7VVO - chains A and N of the 6 polymer chains in the assembly; structure by electron microscopy, 4.10 A resolution (low resolution: residue-level contacts below are approximate; hydrogen-bond / salt-bridge calls are withheld).

Chain A:
Protein: Guanine nucleotide-binding protein G(s) subunit alpha isoforms short
Organism: Homo sapiens
UniProtKB: P63092 (GNAS2_HUMAN); aligned to UniProt positions 5-384 over residues 5-384 (the alignment contains insertions or deletions, so no single offset holds)
Chain sequence (380 residues; numbered 5 to 384; the number before each row is that of its first residue):
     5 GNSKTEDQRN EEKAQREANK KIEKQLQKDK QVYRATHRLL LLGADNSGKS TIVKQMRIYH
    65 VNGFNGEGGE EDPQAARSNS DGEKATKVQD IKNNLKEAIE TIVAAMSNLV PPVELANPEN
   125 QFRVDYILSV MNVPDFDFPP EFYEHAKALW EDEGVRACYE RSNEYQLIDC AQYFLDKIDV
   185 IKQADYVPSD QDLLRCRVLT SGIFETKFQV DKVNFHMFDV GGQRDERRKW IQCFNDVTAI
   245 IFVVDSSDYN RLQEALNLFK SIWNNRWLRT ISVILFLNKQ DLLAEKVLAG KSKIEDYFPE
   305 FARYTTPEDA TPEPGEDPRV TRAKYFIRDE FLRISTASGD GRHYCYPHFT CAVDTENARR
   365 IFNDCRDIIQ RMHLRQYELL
Disordered / not traced: 5-11, 63-205
Sequence notes: engineered mutation Asp49 (Gly in P63092), Asn50 (Glu in P63092), Tyr63 (Leu in P63092), Asp249 (Ala in P63092), Asp252 (Ser in P63092), Ala362 (Ile372 in P63092), Ile365 (Val375 in P63092)

Chain N:
Protein: nanobody Nb35
Notes: antibody fragment or engineered binder
Chain sequence (137 residues; row label = number of the first residue in the row; numbers below 1 keep their minus sign (Met-1 is residue -1)):
    -1 MGQVQLQESG GGLVQPGGSL RLSCAASGFT FSNYKMNWVR QAPGKGLEWV SDISQSGASI
    59 SYTGSVKGRF TISRDNAKNT LYLQMNSLKP EDTAVYYCAR CPAPFTRDCF DVTSTTYAYR
   119 GQGTQVTVSS LHHHHHH
Disordered / not traced: -1 to 0, 129-135
Disulfides: Cys22-Cys96

Chain A / chain N interface:
Pairs across the interface - 36 pairs, chain A then chain N:
  Arg228(A) with Thr114(N)
  Asp229(A) with Asp109(N); Ser112(N); Thr113(N)
  Glu230(A) with Asp109(N); Ser112(N); Thr114(N); Tyr115(N)
  Arg231(A) with Phe108(N); Asp109(N)
  Arg232(A) with Pro100(N); Phe108(N); Asp109(N)
  Gln257(A) with Trp47(N); Thr61(N)
  Glu258(A) with Glu46(N); Trp47(N)
  Asn261(A) with Trp47(N)
  Leu262(A) with Phe108(N)
  Lys264(A) with Lys33(N); Arg105(N); Asp106(N)
  Ser265(A) with Asp106(N); Cys107(N); Phe108(N)
  Asn268(A) with Arg105(N); Asp106(N)
  Asn269(A) with Asp106(N)
  Asp300(A) with Ser63(N)
  Tyr301(A) with Thr61(N); Gly62(N); Ser63(N)
  Pro303(A) with Gly62(N); Lys65(N)
  Glu304(A) with Lys65(N)
  Ser342(A) with Arg105(N)
Other interface residues (no listed pair), chain A (21 interface residues in all): Ile235, Ile266, Phe302
Other interface residues (no listed pair), chain N (19 interface residues in all): Leu45, Thr111

Summary:
The interface between chain A and chain N involves 21 residues on one side and 19 on the other.
Here chain A is Guanine nucleotide-binding protein G(s) subunit alpha isoforms short (Homo sapiens) and chain
N is nanobody Nb35. Entry 7VVO (PTH-bound human PTH1R in complex with Gs (class5)) was determined by electron
microscopy (same publication as 7VVJ, 7VVK, 7VVL, 7VVM and 7VVN).
